Entry 8P7E (X-ray diffraction, 1.50 A resolution); this record covers chains A and B.

Chain A (and B):
Protein: Lipase
Source organism: Sphingomonas sp
Notes: chain B of this document is another copy of the same molecule, construct and numbering; everything in this record applies to it too
Reference sequence: A0A0N7I173 (A0A0N7I173_SPHMC); residues 1-315 here = UniProt positions 1-315
Chain sequence (329 residues; each row starts with the number of its first residue; numbers below 1 keep their minus sign (Met-13 is residue -13)):
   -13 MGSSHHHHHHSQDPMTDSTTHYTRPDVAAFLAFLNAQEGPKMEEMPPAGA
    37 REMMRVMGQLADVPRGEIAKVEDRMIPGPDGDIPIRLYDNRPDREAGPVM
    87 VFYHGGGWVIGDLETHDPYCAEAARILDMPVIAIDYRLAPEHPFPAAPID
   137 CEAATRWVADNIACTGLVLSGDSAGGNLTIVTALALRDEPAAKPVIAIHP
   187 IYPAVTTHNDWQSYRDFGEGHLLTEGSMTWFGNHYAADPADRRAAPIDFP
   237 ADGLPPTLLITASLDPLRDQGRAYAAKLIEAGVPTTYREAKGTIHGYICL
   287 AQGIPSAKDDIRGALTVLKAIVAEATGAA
Not modelled in the structure: -13 to 5, 315
Sequence notes: initiating methionine (-13); expression tag (-12 to 0); conflict Ile120 (Val in A0A0N7I173)
Small-molecule neighbours:
  - benzylamine (ABN), molecule 1: Met40, Gly91, Gly92, Ser159, Leu208, Leu209, Phe217, His281, Gly282
  - benzylamine (ABN), molecule 2: Glu58, Asp59, Arg60, Ile71, Arg72, Leu73, Ile148
  - benzylamine (ABN), molecule 3: Gly93, Trp94, Ser159, Ala160, Ala190, Leu209, Met214, Phe217, Leu253
  - benzylamine (ABN), molecule 4: Trp94, Asn163, Ala190, Thr192, Thr193, Gly218, Tyr221, Ala223, Ala230
What the authors report for this chain:
  - catalytic residues: Asp158 (proposed by the authors, not directly observed)
  - mutagenesis - D158I: abolished catalytic activity
  - mutagenesis - D158I: unchanged expression
  - mutagenesis - D158E: unchanged catalytic activity
  - mutagenesis - D158N, D158S, D158T: decreased catalytic activity

How chain A and chain B interact:
Residue-residue contacts - 28 pairs, chain A then chain B:
  Arg258(A) - Ile265(B)
  Arg258(A) - Glu266(B)  hydrogen bond (side chain-backbone)
  Arg258(A) - Gly268(B)
  Ala262(A) - Ala262(B)  hydrophobic
  Ala262(A) - Glu266(B)
  Ile265(A) - Arg258(B)
  Ile265(A) - Ile265(B)  hydrophobic
  Ile265(A) - Tyr273(B)  hydrophobic
  Glu266(A) - Arg258(B)  hydrogen bond (backbone-side chain)
  Glu266(A) - Ala259(B)
  Glu266(A) - Ala262(B)
  Gly268(A) - Arg258(B)
  Gly268(A) - Glu275(B)
  Gly268(A) - Lys277(B)  hydrogen bond (backbone-side chain)
  Val269(A) - Tyr273(B)
  Pro270(A) - Tyr273(B)
  Thr271(A) - Thr272(B)
  Thr271(A) - Tyr273(B)  hydrogen bond (backbone-backbone)
  Thr272(A) - Thr271(B)
  Thr272(A) - Thr272(B)
  Tyr273(A) - Ile265(B)  hydrophobic
  Tyr273(A) - Val269(B)
  Tyr273(A) - Pro270(B)
  Tyr273(A) - Thr271(B)  hydrogen bond (backbone-backbone)
  Arg274(A) - Glu310(B)  salt bridge
  Glu275(A) - Gly268(B)
  Lys277(A) - Gly268(B)  hydrogen bond (side chain-backbone)
  Glu310(A) - Arg274(B)  salt bridge
Interface residues without a listed pair, chain A (16 interface residues in all): Ala261, Ala267
Interface residues without a listed pair, chain B (17 interface residues in all): Ala261, Ala267

Overview:
16 residues of chain A and 17 residues of chain B are in contact; the contacts include 6 hydrogen bonds and 2
salt bridges. Among the polar pairs are Arg274(A)-Glu310(B), Arg258(A)-Glu266(B) and Gly268(A)-Lys277(B). The
paper reports the catalytic residue Asp158(A); D158N, D158S and D158T of chain A reduce catalytic activity; 5
substitutions were tested in all.
Chain A and chain B are both Lipase (Sphingomonas sp); the structure, Crystal structure of the lipase SpL from
Sphingomonas sp. HXN-200 in complex with benzylamine, was determined by X-ray diffraction, deposited together
with 8P8F and 8OIM.
